Entry 3CVE (X-ray diffraction, 1.75 A resolution); this record covers chains B and D of the 4 polymer chains in the assembly.

[Chain B (and D)]
Molecule: Homer protein homolog 1
Source organism: Rattus norvegicus
Notes: fragment: Coiled-coil region; chain D of this document is another copy of the same molecule, construct and numbering; everything in this record applies to it too
UniProtKB: Q9Z214 (HOME1_RAT); residues 290-354 here correspond to UniProt positions 302-366 (UniProt number = residue number + 12)
Chain sequence (72 residues; numbered 283 to 354; the number before each row is that of its first residue):
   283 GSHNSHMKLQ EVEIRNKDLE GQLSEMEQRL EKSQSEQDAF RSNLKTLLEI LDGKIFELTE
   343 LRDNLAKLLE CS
Not modelled in the structure: 283-286, 353-354 (chain D: 283-290, 352-354)
Modified residues: Mse289 (selenomethionine; parent Met); Mse308 (selenomethionine; parent Met)
Construct notes: expression tag (283, 283-284, 284-289); engineered mutation Mse308 (Leu320 in Q9Z214)
UniProt features mapped onto this chain:
  - modified residue: Ser306 (Phosphoserine)
What the authors report for this chain:
  - mutagenesis - I332R/I337E: decreased signaling
  - mutagenesis - I332R/I337E: decreased localization to Shank

[Chain B / chain D interface]
Contacting residue pairs (28; chain B residue first):
  Arg323(B) - Leu351(D)  hydrogen bond (side chain-backbone)
  Leu326(B) - Leu347(D)  hydrophobic
  Leu326(B) - Leu351(D)  hydrophobic
  Lys327(B) - Leu351(D)
  Leu330(B) - Arg344(D)
  Leu330(B) - Leu347(D)  hydrophobic
  Leu330(B) - Ala348(D)  hydrophobic
  Leu330(B) - Leu351(D)  hydrophobic
  Leu333(B) - Leu343(D)  hydrophobic
  Leu333(B) - Arg344(D)
  Asp334(B) - Arg344(D)  salt bridge
  Ile337(B) - Leu340(D)
  Ile337(B) - Thr341(D)
  Ile337(B) - Arg344(D)
  Leu340(B) - Ile337(D)
  Leu340(B) - Leu340(D)  hydrophobic
  Thr341(B) - Ile337(D)
  Arg344(B) - Leu330(D)
  Arg344(B) - Leu333(D)
  Arg344(B) - Asp334(D)  salt bridge
  Arg344(B) - Ile337(D)
  Leu347(B) - Leu326(D)  hydrophobic
  Leu347(B) - Leu330(D)  hydrophobic
  Ala348(B) - Leu330(D)  hydrophobic
  Leu351(B) - Arg323(D)  hydrogen bond (backbone-side chain)
  Leu351(B) - Leu326(D)  hydrophobic
  Leu351(B) - Lys327(D)
  Leu351(B) - Leu330(D)  hydrophobic

[Summary]
13 residues of chain B face 14 of chain D across their interface; the contacts include 2 hydrogen bonds and 2
salt bridges. Polar pairs include Asp334(B)-Arg344(D) and Arg323(B)-Leu351(D). From the paper: I332R/I337E of
chain B reduce signaling; I332R/I337E of chain B reduce localization to Shank.
Both chains are Homer protein homolog 1 (Rattus norvegicus). Entry 3CVE (Crystal Structure of the carboxy
terminus of Homer1) was determined by X-ray diffraction (same publication as 3CVF).
